4K3X - chains A and D of the 6 polymer chains in the assembly; structure by X-ray diffraction, 2.15 A resolution.

[Chain A]
Name: Hemagglutinin HA1
Organism: Influenza A virus
Chain sequence (329 residues; numbered 7 to 329 plus 8 insertion-coded residues; 2 numbers in that range are skipped by the numbering (no residue carries them; nothing is unmodelled there); the number before each row is that of its first residue; a row labelled like 125A-125B holds insertion residues (125A, then the next letters in order)):
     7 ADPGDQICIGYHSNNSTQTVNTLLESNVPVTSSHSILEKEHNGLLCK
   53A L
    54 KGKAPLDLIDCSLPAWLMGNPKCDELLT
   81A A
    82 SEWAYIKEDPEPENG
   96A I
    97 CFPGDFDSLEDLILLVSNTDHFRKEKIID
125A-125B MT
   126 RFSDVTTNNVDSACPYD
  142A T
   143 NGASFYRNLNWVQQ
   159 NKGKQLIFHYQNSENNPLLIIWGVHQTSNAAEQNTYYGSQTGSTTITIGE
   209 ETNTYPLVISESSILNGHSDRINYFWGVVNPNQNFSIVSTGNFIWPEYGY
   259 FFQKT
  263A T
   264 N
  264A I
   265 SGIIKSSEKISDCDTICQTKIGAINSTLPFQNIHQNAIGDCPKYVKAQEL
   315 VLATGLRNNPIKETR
Not modelled in the structure: 7-10, 327-329
Cystine bridges: Cys52-Cys277, Cys64-Cys76, Cys97-Cys139, Cys281-Cys305
Glycans and other covalent adducts: N-acetylglucosamine (NAG) linked to Asn21, Asn289; glycan linked to Asn242, Asn264
Residues lining bound ligands:
  - 1-ethoxy-2-(2-ethoxyethoxy)ethane (P4G), molecule 1: Ser38, His40, Thr318
  - 1-ethoxy-2-(2-ethoxyethoxy)ethane (P4G), molecule 2: Asp103, Ile206, Asn211, Tyr213, Trp234, Gly235, Val236
What the authors report for this chain:
  - specificity-determining residues: Tyr194, Asp228
  - specificity-determining residues: Asp136 (proposed by the authors, not directly observed)
  - post-translational modification sites: Asn21, Asn242, Asn264, Asn289

[Chain D]
Name: Hemagglutinin HA2
Organism: Influenza A virus
Chain sequence (181 residues; each row starts with the number of its first residue):
     1 GLFGAIAGFIEGGWQGLIDGWYGYHHQNSEGSGYAADKEATQKAVDAITT
    51 KVNNIIDKMNTQFESTAKEFNKIEMRIKHLSDRVDDGFLDVWSYNAELLV
   101 LLENERTLDFHDANVNNLYQKVKVQLKDNAIDMGNGCFKILHKCNNTCMD
   151 DIKNGTYNYYEYRKESHLEKQKIDSGRLVPR
Not modelled in the structure: 1-5, 176-181
Cystine bridges: Cys144-Cys148
Glycans and other covalent adducts: N-acetylglucosamine (NAG) linked to Asn145
Residues lining bound ligands:
  - 1-ethoxy-2-(2-ethoxyethoxy)ethane (P4G), molecule 1: Ile10, Asn116, Gln120
  - 1-ethoxy-2-(2-ethoxyethoxy)ethane (P4G), molecule 2: Ile18, Asp19, Gly20, Trp21, Thr41, Val45
  - 1-ethoxy-2-(2-ethoxyethoxy)ethane (P4G), molecule 3: Trp21, Val45, Ile48, Thr49, Val52
What the authors report for this chain:
  - post-translational modification sites: Asn145, Asn154

[How chain A and chain D interact]
Pairs across the interface (11; chain A residue first):
  Glu106(A) - Arg76(D)
  Asp107(A) - Ile73(D)
  Asp107(A) - Glu74(D)
  Asp107(A) - Met75(D)  hydrogen bond (side chain-backbone)
  Asp107(A) - Arg76(D)  salt bridge
  Leu110(A) - Met75(D)
  Leu110(A) - Arg76(D)
  Leu110(A) - His79(D)
  Glu209(A) - Lys72(D)  salt bridge
  Ile264A(A) - His79(D)
  Lys307(A) - Asp90(D)  salt bridge
Also at the interface, not in a pair above, chain A (7 interface residues in all): Phe294
Also at the interface, not in a pair above, chain D (8 interface residues in all): Tyr94

[Overview]
7 residues of chain A face 8 of chain D across their interface, with 1 hydrogen bond and 3 salt bridges. Polar
contacts include Asp107(A)-Arg76(D), Glu209(A)-Lys72(D) and Lys307(A)-Asp90(D). Ligands of chain A:
1-ethoxy-2-(2-ethoxyethoxy)ethane. From the paper: specificity determinants Tyr194(A), Asp228(A) and
Asp136(A); modification sites Asn21(A), Asn242(A) and Asn145(D) among others.
Chain A is Hemagglutinin HA1 and chain D is Hemagglutinin HA2, both from Influenza A virus; the structure,
Crystal structure of a subtype H18 hemagglutinin homologue from A/flat-faced bat/Peru/033/2010 (H18N11), was
determined by X-ray diffraction (same publication as 4K3Y, 4MC5 and 4MC7).
